Entry 3OOE (X-ray diffraction, 2.00 A resolution); this record covers chains B and D of the 6 polymer chains in the assembly.

[Chain B (and D)]
Protein: Purine nucleoside phosphorylase deoD-type
From: Escherichia coli
Notes: EC 2.4.2.1; chain D of this document is another copy of the same molecule, construct and numbering; everything in this record applies to it too
UniProt: C9QST6 (C9QST6_ECOD1); residues 1-237 here correspond to UniProt positions 2-238 (UniProt number = residue number + 1)
Chain sequence (237 residues; numbered 1 to 237; the number before each row is that of its first residue):
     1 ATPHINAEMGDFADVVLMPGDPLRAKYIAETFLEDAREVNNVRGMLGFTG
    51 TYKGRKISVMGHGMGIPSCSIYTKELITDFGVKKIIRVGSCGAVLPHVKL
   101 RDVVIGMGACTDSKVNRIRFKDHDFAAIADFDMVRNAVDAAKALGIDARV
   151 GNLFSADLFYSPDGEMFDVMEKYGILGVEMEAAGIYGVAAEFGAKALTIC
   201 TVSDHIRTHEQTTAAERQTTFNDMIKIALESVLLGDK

[Chain B / chain D interface]
Contacting residue pairs (80; chain B residue first):
  Met-107(B) / Met-107(D)  hydrophobic
  Met-107(B) / Ala-129(D)
  Met-107(B) / Phe-131(D)  hydrophobic
  Gly-108(B) / Ile-128(D)
  Ala-109(B) / Ala-126(D)
  Cys-110(B) / Phe-120(D)  hydrophobic
  Cys-110(B) / Asp-124(D)
  Cys-110(B) / Phe-125(D)  hydrophobic
  Cys-110(B) / Ala-126(D)  hydrogen bond (side chain-backbone)
  Thr-111(B) / His-123(D)
  Thr-111(B) / Asp-124(D)  hydrogen bond (backbone-backbone)
  Asp-112(B) / His-123(D)
  Arg-117(B) / Arg-117(D)
  Arg-117(B) / Asp-122(D)  hydrogen bond (side chain-backbone)
  Arg-117(B) / His-123(D)  hydrogen bond (side chain-backbone)
  Arg-117(B) / Asp-124(D)  salt bridge
  Arg-119(B) / Val-169(D)
  Arg-119(B) / Tyr-173(D)
  Phe-120(B) / Cys-110(D)  hydrophobic
  Phe-120(B) / Phe-154(D)  hydrophobic
  Phe-120(B) / Met-166(D)  hydrophobic
  Phe-120(B) / Val-169(D)  hydrophobic
  Lys-121(B) / Asp-163(D)  salt bridge
  Lys-121(B) / Glu-165(D)  salt bridge
  Lys-121(B) / Met-166(D)
  Lys-121(B) / Val-169(D)
  Asp-122(B) / Arg-117(D)  hydrogen bond (backbone-side chain)
  His-123(B) / Thr-111(D)
  His-123(B) / Asp-112(D)
  His-123(B) / Arg-117(D)  hydrogen bond (backbone-side chain)
  His-123(B) / Met-166(D)
  Asp-124(B) / Cys-110(D)
  Asp-124(B) / Thr-111(D)  hydrogen bond (backbone-backbone)
  Asp-124(B) / Arg-117(D)  salt bridge
  Phe-125(B) / Cys-110(D)  hydrophobic
  Phe-125(B) / Asn-152(D)
  Phe-125(B) / Tyr-173(D)  hydrophobic
  Ala-126(B) / Ala-109(D)
  Ala-126(B) / Cys-110(D)  hydrogen bond (backbone-side chain)
  Ala-126(B) / Asn-152(D)  hydrogen bond (backbone-side chain)
  Ile-128(B) / Met-107(D)  hydrophobic
  Ile-128(B) / Gly-151(D)
  Ile-128(B) / Asn-152(D)
  Ala-129(B) / Met-107(D)
  Phe-131(B) / Met-107(D)  hydrophobic
  Phe-131(B) / Phe-131(D)  hydrophobic
  Phe-131(B) / Val-134(D)  hydrophobic
  Phe-131(B) / Val-138(D)  hydrophobic
  Phe-131(B) / Val-150(D)  hydrophobic
  Val-134(B) / Phe-131(D)  hydrophobic
  Arg-135(B) / Phe-131(D)
  Arg-135(B) / Arg-135(D)
  Arg-135(B) / Val-138(D)
  Arg-135(B) / Asp-139(D)  salt bridge
  Val-138(B) / Phe-131(D)  hydrophobic
  Val-138(B) / Arg-135(D)
  Asp-139(B) / Arg-135(D)  salt bridge
  Val-150(B) / Phe-131(D)  hydrophobic
  Gly-151(B) / Ile-128(D)
  Asn-152(B) / Phe-125(D)
  Asn-152(B) / Ala-126(D)  hydrogen bond (side chain-backbone)
  Asn-152(B) / Ile-128(D)
  Phe-154(B) / Phe-120(D)  hydrophobic
  Asp-163(B) / Lys-121(D)  salt bridge
  Glu-165(B) / Lys-121(D)  salt bridge
  Met-166(B) / Phe-120(D)  hydrophobic
  Met-166(B) / Lys-121(D)
  Met-166(B) / His-123(D)
  Val-169(B) / Arg-119(D)
  Val-169(B) / Phe-120(D)  hydrophobic
  Val-169(B) / Lys-121(D)
  Lys-172(B) / Ala-190(D)
  Tyr-173(B) / Arg-119(D)
  Tyr-173(B) / Phe-125(D)  hydrophobic
  Tyr-173(B) / Ala-190(D)
  Tyr-173(B) / Glu-191(D)
  Ile-175(B) / Phe-120(D)  hydrophobic
  Ala-190(B) / Lys-172(D)
  Ala-190(B) / Tyr-173(D)  hydrophobic
  Glu-191(B) / Tyr-173(D)
Other interface residues (no listed pair), chain B (40 interface residues in all): Ser-113, Asn-116, Ala-127, Met-170, Gly-187
Other interface residues (no listed pair), chain D (41 interface residues in all): Gly-108, Ser-113, Asn-116, Ala-127, Asp-130, Met-170, Ile-175, Gly-187

[In short]
The interface between chain B and chain D involves 40 residues on one side and 41 on the other; the contacts
include 10 hydrogen bonds and 8 salt bridges. Polar pairs include Arg-117(B)/Asp-124(D), Lys-121(B)/Asp-163(D)
and Lys-121(B)/Glu-165(D).
Both chains are Purine nucleoside phosphorylase deoD-type (Escherichia coli). Entry 3OOE (Crystal structure of
E. Coli purine nucleoside phosphorylase with PO4) was determined by X-ray diffraction, deposited together with
3ONV, 3OOH and 3OPV.
